PDB entry 2PYN | X-ray diffraction, 1.85 A resolution | chains A and B

Chain A (and B):
Name: Protease retropepsin
From: Human immunodeficiency virus 1
Notes: EC 3.4.23.16; chain B of this document is another copy of the same molecule, construct and numbering; everything in this record applies to it too
UniProt: P03367 (POL_HV1BR); residues 1-99 here correspond to UniProt positions 69-167 (UniProt number = residue number + 68)
Sequence (99 residues; numbered 1 to 99; the number before each row is that of its first residue):
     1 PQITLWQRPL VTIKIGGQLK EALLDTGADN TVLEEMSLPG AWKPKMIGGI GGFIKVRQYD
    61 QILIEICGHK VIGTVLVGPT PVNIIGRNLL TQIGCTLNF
Sequence notes: engineered mutation Asn-30 (Asp98 in P03367), Ala-41 (Arg109 in P03367), Val-71 (Ala139 in P03367)
Small-molecule neighbours: nelfinavir mesylate ag1343 (1UN; 2-[2-hydroxy-3-(3-hydroxy-2-methyl-benzoylamino)-4-phenyl sulfanyl-butyl]-decahydro-isoquinoline-3-carboxylic acid tert-butylamide): Arg-8, Leu-23, Asp-25, Gly-27, Ala-28, Asp-29, Asn-30, Val-32, Ile-47, Gly-48, Gly-49, Ile-50, Thr-80, Pro-81, Val-82, Ile-84
Reported in the primary citation:
  - mutagenesis - D30N/A71V, D30N, D30N/L90M, A71V: decreased catalytic activity
  - mutagenesis - A71V: unchanged binding to nelfinavir mesylate ag1343
  - mutagenesis - D30N/L63P/A71V/L90M (120-fold), D30N/A71V, D30N (20-fold), D30N/N88D (260-fold), D30N/L90M: decreased binding to nelfinavir mesylate ag1343
  - conformationally variable residues (loop rearrangement): Ser-37 to Ala-41, Leu-38 to Lys-43, Cys-67 to Val-71
  - binding site for nelfinavir mesylate ag1343: Asn-30
  - contacts within the chain: Asn-30/Asn-88 (water-mediated contact)
  - catalytic residues: Asp-25 (citing earlier work)
  - mutagenesis - D30N/L90M: decreased stability (from molecular simulation)

How chain A and chain B interact:
Contacting residue pairs - 98 pairs, chain A then chain B:
  Pro-1(A) / Leu-97(B)
  Pro-1(A) / Asn-98(B)
  Pro-1(A) / Phe-99(B)  hydrogen bond (backbone-backbone)
  Gln-2(A) / Thr-96(B)
  Gln-2(A) / Leu-97(B)
  Gln-2(A) / Asn-98(B)  hydrogen bond
  Ile-3(A) / Thr-96(B)
  Ile-3(A) / Leu-97(B)  hydrogen bond (backbone-backbone)
  Ile-3(A) / Phe-99(B)  hydrophobic
  Thr-4(A) / Thr-96(B)
  Leu-5(A) / Thr-26(B)
  Leu-5(A) / Arg-87(B)  hydrogen bond (backbone-side chain)
  Leu-5(A) / Leu-90(B)  hydrophobic
  Leu-5(A) / Thr-91(B)
  Leu-5(A) / Cys-95(B)
  Trp-6(A) / Arg-87(B)  hydrogen bond (backbone-side chain)
  Trp-6(A) / Thr-91(B)
  Trp-6(A) / Gln-92(B)
  Gln-7(A) / Arg-87(B)
  Arg-8(A) / Asp-29(B)  salt bridge
  Arg-8(A) / Arg-87(B)
  Pro-9(A) / Thr-26(B)
  Pro-9(A) / Arg-87(B)
  Pro-9(A) / Leu-97(B)  hydrophobic
  Leu-23(A) / Gly-27(B)
  Leu-24(A) / Thr-26(B)  hydrogen bond (backbone-side chain)
  Leu-24(A) / Leu-97(B)  hydrophobic
  Asp-25(A) / Asp-25(B)
  Asp-25(A) / Thr-26(B)
  Asp-25(A) / Gly-27(B)  hydrogen bond (side chain-backbone)
  Thr-26(A) / Leu-5(B)
  Thr-26(A) / Pro-9(B)
  Thr-26(A) / Leu-24(B)  hydrogen bond (side chain-backbone)
  Thr-26(A) / Asp-25(B)
  Thr-26(A) / Thr-26(B)  hydrogen bond (backbone-side chain)
  Thr-26(A) / Leu-97(B)
  Gly-27(A) / Leu-23(B)
  Gly-27(A) / Asp-25(B)  hydrogen bond (backbone-side chain)
  Asp-29(A) / Arg-8(B)  salt bridge
  Gly-49(A) / Ile-50(B)
  Ile-50(A) / Gly-49(B)
  Ile-50(A) / Ile-50(B)
  Ile-50(A) / Gly-52(B)
  Ile-50(A) / Ile-54(B)  hydrophobic
  Ile-50(A) / Thr-80(B)
  Gly-51(A) / Gly-51(B)
  Gly-51(A) / Gly-52(B)
  Gly-51(A) / Ile-54(B)
  Gly-52(A) / Ile-50(B)
  Gly-52(A) / Gly-51(B)
  Ile-54(A) / Ile-50(B)  hydrophobic
  Ile-54(A) / Gly-51(B)
  Cys-67(A) / Phe-99(B)  hydrophobic
  His-69(A) / Phe-99(B)
  Thr-80(A) / Ile-50(B)
  Arg-87(A) / Leu-5(B)  hydrogen bond (side chain-backbone)
  Arg-87(A) / Trp-6(B)  hydrogen bond (side chain-backbone)
  Arg-87(A) / Gln-7(B)
  Arg-87(A) / Arg-8(B)
  Arg-87(A) / Pro-9(B)
  Leu-90(A) / Leu-5(B)  hydrophobic
  Thr-91(A) / Leu-5(B)
  Thr-91(A) / Trp-6(B)
  Gln-92(A) / Trp-6(B)
  Ile-93(A) / Phe-99(B)
  Gly-94(A) / Asn-98(B)
  Gly-94(A) / Phe-99(B)
  Cys-95(A) / Leu-5(B)
  Cys-95(A) / Leu-97(B)  hydrophobic
  Cys-95(A) / Asn-98(B)
  Cys-95(A) / Phe-99(B)  hydrophobic
  Thr-96(A) / Gln-2(B)
  Thr-96(A) / Ile-3(B)
  Thr-96(A) / Thr-4(B)
  Thr-96(A) / Thr-96(B)
  Thr-96(A) / Leu-97(B)
  Thr-96(A) / Asn-98(B)  hydrogen bond (backbone-backbone)
  Leu-97(A) / Pro-1(B)
  Leu-97(A) / Gln-2(B)
  Leu-97(A) / Ile-3(B)  hydrogen bond (backbone-backbone)
  Leu-97(A) / Pro-9(B)  hydrophobic
  Leu-97(A) / Leu-24(B)  hydrophobic
  Leu-97(A) / Thr-26(B)
  Leu-97(A) / Cys-95(B)  hydrophobic
  Leu-97(A) / Thr-96(B)
  Leu-97(A) / Leu-97(B)  hydrophobic
  Asn-98(A) / Pro-1(B)
  Asn-98(A) / Gln-2(B)  hydrogen bond
  Asn-98(A) / Gly-94(B)
  Asn-98(A) / Cys-95(B)
  Asn-98(A) / Thr-96(B)  hydrogen bond (backbone-backbone)
  Asn-98(A) / Asn-98(B)
  Phe-99(A) / Pro-1(B)  hydrogen bond (backbone-backbone)
  Phe-99(A) / Ile-3(B)  hydrophobic
  Phe-99(A) / Cys-67(B)  hydrophobic
  Phe-99(A) / Ile-93(B)
  Phe-99(A) / Gly-94(B)
  Phe-99(A) / Cys-95(B)  hydrophobic
Other interface residues (no listed pair), chain A (38 interface residues in all): Val-32, Gly-48, Phe-53, Pro-81
Other interface residues (no listed pair), chain B (38 interface residues in all): Val-32, Ile-47, Gly-48, Phe-53, His-69

In short:
Chain A and chain B each contribute 38 residues to their interface; the contacts include 17 hydrogen bonds and
2 salt bridges. Polar pairs include Arg-8(A)/Asp-29(B), Gln-2(A)/Asn-98(B) and Leu-5(A)/Arg-87(B). From the
paper: the catalytic residue Asp-25(A); D30N/L63P/A71V/L90M, D30N/A71V and D30N of chain A, among others,
reduce binding to nelfinavir mesylate ag1343; 6 substitutions were tested in all.
Chain A and chain B are both Protease retropepsin (Human immunodeficiency virus 1); the structure, HIV-1 PR
mutant in complex with nelfinavir, was determined by X-ray diffraction together with 2PYM, 2Q63 and 2Q64 from
the same study.
